PDB entry 8DJG | X-ray diffraction, 2.65 A resolution | chains A and B of the 3 polymer chains in the assembly

# Chain A
Protein: sAB Heavy Chain
Source organism: synthetic construct
Amino-acid sequence (233 residues; numbered 1 to 233; the number before each row is that of its first residue):
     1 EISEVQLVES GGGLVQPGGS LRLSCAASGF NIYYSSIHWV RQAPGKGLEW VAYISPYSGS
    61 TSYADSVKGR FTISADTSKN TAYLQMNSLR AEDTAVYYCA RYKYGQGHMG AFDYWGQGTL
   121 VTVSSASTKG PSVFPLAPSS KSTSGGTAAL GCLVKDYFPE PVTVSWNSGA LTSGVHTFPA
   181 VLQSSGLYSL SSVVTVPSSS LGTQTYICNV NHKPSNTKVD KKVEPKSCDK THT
Disordered / not traced: 141-146, 229-233
Disulfide bonds: C25-C99, C152-C208

# Chain B
Protein: sAB Light Chain
Source organism: synthetic construct
Amino-acid sequence (215 residues; each row starts with the number of its first residue):
     1 SDIQMTQSPS SLSASVGDRV TITCRASQSV SSAVAWYQQK PGKAPKLLIY SASSLYSGVP
    61 SRFSGSRSGT DFTLTISSLQ PEDFATYYCQ QSNTELVTFG QGTKVEIKRT VAAPSVFIFP
   121 PSDSQLKSGT ASVVCLLNNF YPREAKVQWK VDNALQSGNS QESVTEQDSK DSTYSLSSTL
   181 TLSKADYEKH KVYACEVTHQ GLSSPVTKSF NRGEC
Disordered / not traced: 1-5, 28-30
Disulfide bonds: C24-C89, C135-C195

# Chain A / chain B interface
Pairs across the interface (71; chain A residue first):
  H38(A) - V97(B)
  V40(A) - F99(B)  hydrophobic
  Q42(A) - Q39(B)  hydrogen bond
  Q42(A) - Y88(B)  hydrogen bond
  G45(A) - S8(B)
  G45(A) - P9(B)
  K46(A) - Y88(B)
  G47(A) - T6(B)
  G47(A) - Q7(B)  hydrogen bond (backbone-backbone)
  G47(A) - Y88(B)
  L48(A) - Y88(B)  hydrophobic
  L48(A) - F99(B)
  E49(A) - T6(B)
  W50(A) - L96(B)  hydrophobic
  W50(A) - V97(B)
  Y53(A) - E95(B)  hydrogen bond
  S62(A) - E95(B)  hydrogen bond
  Y98(A) - K43(B)
  Y98(A) - A44(B)  hydrophobic
  Q106(A) - Y50(B)
  G107(A) - Y50(B)
  G107(A) - S51(B)
  H108(A) - Y50(B)
  M109(A) - S32(B)
  M109(A) - A33(B)
  M109(A) - S51(B)  hydrogen bond
  G110(A) - Q90(B)  hydrogen bond (backbone-side chain)
  A111(A) - Y37(B)
  A111(A) - L47(B)  hydrophobic
  A111(A) - Y50(B)  hydrophobic
  F112(A) - Y37(B)  hydrogen bond (backbone-side chain)
  F112(A) - L47(B)
  F112(A) - Q90(B)
  D113(A) - L47(B)
  D113(A) - Y56(B)
  W115(A) - Y37(B)  hydrophobic
  W115(A) - P45(B)
  G116(A) - A44(B)
  F134(A) - S122(B)
  F134(A) - S124(B)
  F134(A) - Q125(B)
  P135(A) - S122(B)
  L136(A) - F119(B)  hydrophobic
  A137(A) - F119(B)
  A149(A) - F117(B)  hydrophobic
  A149(A) - F119(B)
  L153(A) - S132(B)
  K155(A) - Q125(B)
  K155(A) - S132(B)
  H176(A) - N138(B)
  H176(A) - N139(B)  hydrogen bond
  H176(A) - D168(B)
  H176(A) - S175(B)  hydrogen bond
  F178(A) - L136(B)  hydrophobic
  F178(A) - S163(B)
  F178(A) - T165(B)
  F178(A) - S175(B)
  F178(A) - L176(B)
  F178(A) - S177(B)
  P179(A) - S163(B)  hydrogen bond (backbone-side chain)
  P179(A) - V164(B)
  V181(A) - Q161(B)
  V181(A) - E162(B)
  V181(A) - S163(B)
  L182(A) - Q161(B)
  Q183(A) - Q161(B)
  S191(A) - S177(B)  hydrogen bond
  V193(A) - L136(B)  hydrophobic
  T195(A) - N138(B)
  K226(A) - C215(B)
  C228(A) - C215(B)  disulfide
Interface residues without a listed pair, chain A (47 interface residues in all): Y63, Y114, S139, T147, A148, L150, T177
Interface residues without a listed pair, chain B (47 interface residues in all): S31, A35, S92, I118, D123, T130, V134
Inter-chain disulfides: C228(A)-C215(B)

# In short
Chain A and chain B each contribute 47 residues to their interface, with 1 disulfide bond and 12 hydrogen
bonds. Polar contacts include Q42(A)-Q39(B), Q42(A)-Y88(B) and Y53(A)-E95(B).
Here chain A is sAB Heavy Chain and chain B is sAB Light Chain, both from synthetic construct. Entry 8DJG
(ADGRL3-lectin domain in complex with an activating synthetic antibody fragment) was determined by X-ray
diffraction.
